Entry 4MJI (X-ray diffraction, 2.99 A resolution); this record covers chains A and D of the 5 polymer chains in the assembly.

[Chain A]
Protein: HLA class I histocompatibility antigen, B-51 alpha chain
Organism: Homo sapiens
Reference sequence: P18464 (1B51_HUMAN); residues 1-276 here correspond to UniProt positions 25-300 (UniProt number = residue number + 24)
Sequence (276 residues; each row starts with the number of its first residue):
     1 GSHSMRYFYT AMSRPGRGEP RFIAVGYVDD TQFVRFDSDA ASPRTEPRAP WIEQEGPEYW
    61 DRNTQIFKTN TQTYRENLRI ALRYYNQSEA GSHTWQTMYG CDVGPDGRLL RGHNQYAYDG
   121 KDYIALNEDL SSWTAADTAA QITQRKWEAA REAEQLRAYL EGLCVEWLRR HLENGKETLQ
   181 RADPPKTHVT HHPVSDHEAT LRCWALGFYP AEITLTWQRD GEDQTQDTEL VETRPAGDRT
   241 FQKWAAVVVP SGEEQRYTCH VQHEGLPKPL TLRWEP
Disulfide bonds: Cys101-Cys164, Cys203-Cys259

[Chain D]
Protein: T-Cell Receptor Chain alpha
Organism: Homo sapiens
Sequence (195 residues; numbered 4 to 198; the number before each row is that of its first residue):
     4 GEEDPQALSI QEGENATMNC SYKTSINNLQ WYRQNSGRGL VHLILIRSNE REKHSGRLRV
    64 TLDTSKKSSS LLITASRAAD TASYFCATDD DSARQLTFGS GTQLTVLPDI QNPDPAVYQL
   124 RDSKSSDKSV CLFTDFDSQT NVSQSKDSDV YITDKCVLDM RSMDFKSNSA VAWSNKSDFA
   184 CANAFNNSII PEDTF
Unresolved in the structure: 4-6
Disulfide bonds: Cys23-Cys89, Cys134-Cys184

[Chain A / chain D interface]
Contacting residue pairs (22):
  Arg62(A) with Asp94(D), salt bridge; Gln98(D)
  Gln65(A) with Gln98(D)
  Ile66(A) with Ala96(D), hydrophobic
  Arg151(A) with Arg50(D), hydrogen bond (backbone-side chain)
  Glu152(A) with Arg97(D), salt bridge
  Glu154(A) with Arg50(D)
  Gln155(A) with Asn31(D), hydrogen bond (backbone-side chain); Leu32(D); Arg50(D), hydrogen bond; Asp92(D); Ser95(D), hydrogen bond (side chain-backbone); Arg97(D)
  Arg157(A) with Asn52(D)
  Ala158(A) with Asn31(D); Ser51(D); Asn52(D)
  Tyr159(A) with Ser95(D)
  Glu161(A) with Asn52(D)
  Leu163(A) with Ile29(D), hydrophobic; Asp94(D)
  Glu166(A) with Ile29(D)
Other interface residues (no listed pair), chain A (15 interface residues in all): Ala150, Leu156
From the paper, about this interface:
  - pairs named by the authors: Arg62(A)-Asp94(D), Arg62(A)-Gln98(D)
  - interface residues, chain A: Gln155(A)
  - interface residues, chain D: Arg97(D)

[Overview]
15 residues of chain A and 12 residues of chain D are in contact, with 4 hydrogen bonds and 2 salt bridges.
Polar pairs include Arg62(A)-Asp94(D), Glu152(A)-Arg97(D) and Arg151(A)-Arg50(D). The authors report contacts
between Arg62(A) and Asp94(D) and Arg62(A) and Gln98(D). From the paper: interface residues Gln155(A) and
Arg97(D).
Here chain A is HLA class I histocompatibility antigen, B-51 alpha chain and chain D is T-Cell Receptor Chain
alpha, both from Homo sapiens. Entry 4MJI (T cell response to a HIV reverse transcriptase epitope presented by
the protective allele HLA-B*51:01) was determined by X-ray diffraction.
